9ITT - chains B and D of the 26 polymer chains in the assembly; structure by electron microscopy, 2.96 A resolution.

== Chain B ==
Name: ATP synthase subunit alpha
Organism: Chloroflexus aurantiacus J-10-fl
Notes: EC 7.1.2.2
UniProt: A9WGS6 (ATPA_CHLAA); residues 1-522 here = UniProt positions 1-522
Chain sequence (522 residues; numbered 1 to 522; the number before each row is that of its first residue):
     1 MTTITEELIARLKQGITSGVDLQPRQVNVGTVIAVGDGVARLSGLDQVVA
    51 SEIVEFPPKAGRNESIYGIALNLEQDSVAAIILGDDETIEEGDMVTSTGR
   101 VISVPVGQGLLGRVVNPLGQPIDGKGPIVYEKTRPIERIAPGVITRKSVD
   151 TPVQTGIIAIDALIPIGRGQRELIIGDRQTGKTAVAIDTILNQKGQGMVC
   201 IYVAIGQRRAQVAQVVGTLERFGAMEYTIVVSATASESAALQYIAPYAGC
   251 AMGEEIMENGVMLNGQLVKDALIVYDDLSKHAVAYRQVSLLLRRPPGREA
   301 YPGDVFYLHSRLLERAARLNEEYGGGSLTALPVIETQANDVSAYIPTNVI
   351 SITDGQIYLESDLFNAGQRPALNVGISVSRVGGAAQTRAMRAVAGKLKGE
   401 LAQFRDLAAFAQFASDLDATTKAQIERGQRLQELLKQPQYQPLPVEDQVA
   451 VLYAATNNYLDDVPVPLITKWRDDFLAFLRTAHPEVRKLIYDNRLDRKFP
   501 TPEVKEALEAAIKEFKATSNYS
Not modelled in the structure: 1-22, 521-522
Swiss-Prot annotation at these positions:
  - binding site (ATP): Gly176 to Thr183
  - site: Ser377 (Required for activity)
Metal / ion sites: Mg2+: Thr183 (together with ATP)
Small-molecule neighbours:
  - ADP (adenosine-5'-diphosphate): Ser379, Arg380, Val381, Gly382
  - ATP (adenosine-5'-triphosphate): Arg178, Gln179, Thr180, Gly181, Lys182, Thr183, Ala184, Glu335, Phe364, Arg369, Pro370, Gln437, Pro438, Gln439

== Chain D ==
Name: ATP synthase subunit beta
Organism: Chloroflexus aurantiacus J-10-fl
Notes: EC 7.1.2.2
UniProt: A9WGS4 (ATPB_CHLAA); numbering as in UniProt (aligned over 1-471)
Chain sequence (471 residues; numbered 1 to 471; the number before each row is that of its first residue):
     1 MPAKGVIQEIIGVVIRAKFPEDEVPEIYNAIEIPLGNGDRLVCEVQQQLG
    51 NGVVKAVAMGSTDGLRRGLEVIDTGRPIAVPVGPATLGRVFNVLGDPIDG
   101 MGPIGPEVERRPIHRDPPSFEEQNTQAQIFETGIKVIDLIAPFTRGGKTA
   151 IFGGAGVGKTVVIQELIANIAKEQSGFSVFAGVGERSREGNDLIHEMKEA
   201 RIDENTTVFDKTVMVFGQMNEPPGARLRVGLTALTMAEYFRDEGRDILLF
   251 IDNIFRFVQAGSEVSSLLGRMPSQVGYQPTLGTEMGELQERITSTKRGSI
   301 TSMQAVYVPADDYTDPAPATVFSHLDATISLERSIAERAIFPAVDPLAST
   351 SRILDPNIVGEEHYRVAQEVKRVLQRYKDLKDIIAILGMEELSDEDKLTV
   401 QRARKIELFFSQPFTVAQQFTGRPGKYVPVKKTVESFARLLNGEGDHIPE
   451 SFFYMQGDFDDVLAAYEASQK
Not modelled in the structure: 1-2, 469-471
Swiss-Prot annotation at these positions:
  - binding site (ATP): Gly153 to Thr160
Metal / ion sites: Mg2+: Thr160, Glu189 (together with phosphate ion)
Small-molecule neighbours: ADP (adenosine-5'-diphosphate): Gly154, Ala155, Gly156, Val157, Gly158, Lys159, Thr160, Val161, Phe341, Phe414, Ala417, Phe420

== Interface between chain B and chain D ==
Pairs across the interface (95):
  Leu45(B) - Arg67(D)  hydrogen bond (backbone-side chain)
  Asp46(B) - Arg67(D)
  Gln47(B) - Arg66(D)
  Val48(B) - Leu65(D)
  Val48(B) - Arg66(D)
  Val48(B) - Arg67(D)
  Val49(B) - Asp63(D)
  Val49(B) - Gly64(D)
  Val49(B) - Leu65(D)
  Ala50(B) - Thr62(D)
  Ala50(B) - Leu65(D)  hydrogen bond (backbone-backbone)
  Ser51(B) - Asp63(D)  hydrogen bond
  Leu71(B) - Ile10(D)
  Asn72(B) - Ile11(D)
  Leu73(B) - Gln8(D)
  Leu73(B) - Glu9(D)
  Leu73(B) - Ile10(D)  hydrogen bond (backbone-backbone)
  Leu73(B) - Leu65(D)
  Leu73(B) - Arg67(D)
  Glu74(B) - Glu9(D)
  Glu74(B) - Arg67(D)  hydrogen bond (backbone-side chain)
  Gln75(B) - Gln8(D)
  Gln75(B) - Glu9(D)
  Val78(B) - Arg67(D)
  Glu137(B) - Asp63(D)
  Ala140(B) - Asn220(D)
  Gly142(B) - Asn191(D)
  Val143(B) - Ile98(D)  hydrophobic
  Val143(B) - Asn191(D)
  Val143(B) - Asp192(D)
  Val143(B) - Gln218(D)
  Ile144(B) - Gly100(D)
  Ile144(B) - Asp192(D)
  Ile144(B) - His195(D)
  Arg146(B) - Ser187(D)
  Arg146(B) - Asp192(D)  hydrogen bond (backbone-side chain)
  Lys147(B) - Asp192(D)
  Ser148(B) - Asp192(D)  hydrogen bond (side chain-backbone)
  Arg171(B) - Arg188(D)
  Arg294(B) - Ile11(D)
  Arg294(B) - Gly12(D)
  Pro295(B) - Ser266(D)
  Pro296(B) - Ser266(D)  hydrogen bond (backbone-side chain)
  Gly297(B) - Ser266(D)
  Arg298(B) - Val275(D)
  Arg298(B) - Tyr277(D)
  Gly303(B) - Glu263(D)
  Gly303(B) - Ser266(D)
  Gly303(B) - Leu267(D)
  Asp304(B) - Leu267(D)
  Phe306(B) - Met219(D)  hydrophobic
  Phe306(B) - Arg226(D)
  Phe306(B) - Glu263(D)
  Tyr307(B) - Val13(D)  hydrophobic
  Tyr307(B) - Asn220(D)
  Tyr307(B) - Glu221(D)
  Tyr307(B) - Pro222(D)
  Tyr307(B) - Glu263(D)
  Ser310(B) - Met219(D)  hydrogen bond (side chain-backbone)
  Ser310(B) - Asn220(D)
  Glu314(B) - Ser187(D)  hydrogen bond (side chain-backbone)
  Glu314(B) - Met219(D)
  Glu314(B) - Asn220(D)
  Ile350(B) - Tyr307(D)
  Ser351(B) - Arg186(D)  hydrogen bond (backbone-side chain)
  Ser351(B) - Met219(D)
  Ser351(B) - Arg256(D)
  Ile352(B) - Arg186(D)
  Ile352(B) - Met219(D)
  Thr353(B) - Arg186(D)  hydrogen bond (backbone-side chain)
  Asp354(B) - Arg186(D)
  Asp354(B) - Arg188(D)  salt bridge
  Val374(B) - Arg333(D)
  Val374(B) - Glu337(D)
  Gly375(B) - Arg333(D)  hydrogen bond (backbone-side chain)
  Gly375(B) - Glu337(D)
  Ile376(B) - Arg333(D)
  Ser377(B) - Arg333(D)  hydrogen bond (backbone-side chain)
  Val378(B) - Ala155(D)  hydrophobic
  Val378(B) - Gly156(D)
  Val378(B) - Arg333(D)
  Arg380(B) - Ala155(D)
  Arg380(B) - Arg186(D)
  Arg380(B) - Glu189(D)  salt bridge
  Ala402(B) - Glu337(D)
  Arg405(B) - Glu337(D)  salt bridge
  Phe410(B) - Asp382(D)
  Phe410(B) - Ala385(D)  hydrophobic
  Ala414(B) - Ile386(D)  hydrophobic
  Asp416(B) - Ile386(D)
  Asp416(B) - Leu387(D)
  Leu417(B) - Ala385(D)
  Leu417(B) - Ile386(D)
  Asp418(B) - Gly388(D)
  Thr421(B) - Ala385(D)  hydrogen bond (side chain-backbone)
Interface residues without a listed pair, chain B (62 interface residues in all): Ser43, Ile139, Thr145, Val149, Arg311, Asn348, Gln356, Val381, Lys398, Gly399
Interface residues without a listed pair, chain D (53 interface residues in all): Gly60, Ser61, Asp99, Leu193, Glu196, Phe216, Pro223, Phe255, Gln259, Gly276

== Summary ==
The interface between chain B and chain D involves 62 residues on one side and 53 on the other; the contacts
include 15 hydrogen bonds and 3 salt bridges. Polar pairs include Asp354(B)-Arg188(D), Arg380(B)-Glu189(D) and
Arg405(B)-Glu337(D). ADP is bound between chain B and chain D.
Here chain B is ATP synthase subunit alpha and chain D is ATP synthase subunit beta, both from Chloroflexus
aurantiacus J-10-fl. Entry 9ITT (Chloroflexus aurantiacus ADP-bound ATP synthase, state 2) was determined by
electron microscopy, deposited together with 9ITJ, 9ITK, 9ITL, 9ITM, 9ITN, 9ITO and 11 further entries.
